PDB entry 4HRC | X-ray diffraction, 2.80 A resolution | chains H and Z of the 28 polymer chains in the assembly

== Chain H ==
Protein: Proteasome component PUP1
Source organism: Saccharomyces cerevisiae
Notes: EC 3.4.25.1
UniProt: P25043 (PSB7_YEAST); residues 1-222 here correspond to UniProt positions 30-251 (UniProt number = residue number + 29)
Sequence (222 residues; each row starts with the number of its first residue):
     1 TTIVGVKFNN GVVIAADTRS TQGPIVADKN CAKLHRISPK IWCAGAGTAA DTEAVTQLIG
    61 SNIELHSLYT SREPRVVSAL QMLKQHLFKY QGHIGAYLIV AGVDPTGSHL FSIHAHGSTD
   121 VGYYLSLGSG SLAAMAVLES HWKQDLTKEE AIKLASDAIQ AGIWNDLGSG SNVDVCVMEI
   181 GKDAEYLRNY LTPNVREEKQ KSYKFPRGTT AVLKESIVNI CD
Glycans and other covalent adducts: Carmaphycin A analogue, bound from (OV2) linked to Thr1
Residues lining bound ligands:
  - Carmaphycin A analogue, bound from (OV2; N-hexanoyl-L-valyl-N~1~-[(2R,3S,4S)-1,3-dihydroxy-2,6-dimethylheptan-4-yl]-N~5~,N~5~-dimethyl-L-glutamamide), molecule 1: Arg19, Ser20, Thr21, Gln22, Ala27, Cys31, Lys33, Gly45, Ala46, Gly47, Thr48, Ala49, Thr52, Ser129, Gly168
  - Carmaphycin A analogue, bound from (OV2), molecule 2: His114, His116, Ser118
Swiss-Prot annotation at these positions:
  - active site: Thr1 (Nucleophile)

== Chain Z ==
Protein: Proteasome component C5
Source organism: Saccharomyces cerevisiae
Notes: EC 3.4.25.1
UniProt: P23724 (PSB1_YEAST); residues 1-222 here correspond to UniProt positions 20-241 (UniProt number = residue number + 19)
Sequence (222 residues; row label = number of the first residue in the row):
     1 QFNPYGDNGG TILGIAGEDF AVLAGDTRNI TDYSINSRYE PKVFDCGDNI VMSANGFAAD
    61 GDALVKRFKN SVKWYHFDHN DKKLSINSAA RNIQHLLYGK RFFPYYVHTI IAGLDEDGKG
   121 AVYSFDPVGS YEREQCRAGG AAASLIMPFL DNQVNFKNQY EPGTNGKVKK PLKYLSVEEV
   181 IKLVRDSFTS ATERHIQVGD GLEILIVTKD GVRKEFYELK RD
Residues lining bound ligands: Carmaphycin A analogue, bound from (OV2; N-hexanoyl-L-valyl-N~1~-[(2R,3S,4S)-1,3-dihydroxy-2,6-dimethylheptan-4-yl]-N~5~,N~5~-dimethyl-L-glutamamide): Tyr106, Asp126, Pro127, Val128

== How chain H and chain Z interact ==
Contacting residue pairs (58; chain H residue first):
  Arg19(H) with Ile196(Z); Asp222(Z), salt bridge
  Thr21(H) with Ile196(Z)
  Gly23(H) with Tyr33(Z)
  Pro24(H) with Arg194(Z); His195(Z); Ile196(Z), hydrogen bond (backbone-backbone)
  Ile25(H) with Arg194(Z)
  Val26(H) with Glu193(Z); Arg194(Z), hydrogen bond (backbone-side chain); Ile196(Z), hydrophobic
  Ala27(H) with Arg194(Z), hydrogen bond (backbone-side chain)
  Lys29(H) with Glu193(Z), salt bridge; Arg194(Z)
  Ile163(H) with Asp222(Z)
  Trp164(H) with Ile35(Z); Arg38(Z), hydrogen bond (backbone-side chain); Arg221(Z)
  Asn165(H) with Tyr33(Z); Arg38(Z)
  Asp166(H) with Tyr33(Z); Asp222(Z)
  Leu167(H) with Ile30(Z), hydrophobic; Asp32(Z); Tyr33(Z), hydrogen bond (backbone-backbone); Ile35(Z), hydrophobic; Ile196(Z)
  Gly168(H) with Tyr33(Z)
  Ser169(H) with Asp222(Z)
  Gly170(H) with Asp222(Z)
  Ser171(H) with Asp222(Z), hydrogen bond (backbone-side chain)
  Asn194(H) with Lys220(Z), hydrogen bond (backbone-side chain); Asp222(Z)
  Arg196(H) with Thr189(Z), hydrogen bond; Ser190(Z), hydrogen bond; Glu193(Z)
  Glu197(H) with Thr189(Z); Glu218(Z)
  Lys199(H) with Asp186(Z)
  Gln200(H) with Lys182(Z); Arg185(Z), hydrogen bond; Asp186(Z), hydrogen bond (backbone-side chain)
  Lys201(H) with Gln153(Z); Glu179(Z); Asp186(Z), hydrogen bond (backbone-side chain)
  Tyr203(H) with Phe149(Z); Gln153(Z); Leu183(Z); Asp186(Z), hydrogen bond
  Phe205(H) with Asn152(Z); Gln159(Z)
  Arg207(H) with Pro162(Z)
  Gly208(H) with Pro162(Z)
  Thr209(H) with Asn158(Z); Gln159(Z); Tyr160(Z), hydrogen bond (backbone-backbone)
  Ala211(H) with Tyr160(Z), hydrophobic; Gly166(Z)
Other interface residues (no listed pair), chain H (32 interface residues in all): Asp28, Val195, Pro206
Other interface residues (no listed pair), chain Z (30 interface residues in all): Ser34, Glu161

== Overview ==
Chain H and chain Z form an interface of 32 and 30 residues respectively, with 14 hydrogen bonds and 2 salt
bridges. Polar pairs include Arg19(H)-Asp222(Z), Lys29(H)-Glu193(Z) and Val26(H)-Arg194(Z). Chain H binds
Carmaphycin A analogue, bound from.
Chain H is Proteasome component PUP1 and chain Z is Proteasome component C5, both from Saccharomyces
cerevisiae; the structure, Crystal structure of yeast 20S proteasome in complex with epoxyketone carmaphycin
analogue 3, was determined by X-ray diffraction, deposited together with 4LTC, 4HNP and 4HRD.
